Entry 5IQV (X-ray diffraction, 2.40 A resolution); this record covers chain A.

Chain A:
Molecule: WelO5
Source organism: Hapalosiphon welwitschii UTEX B 1830
UniProtKB: A0A067YX61 (A0A067YX61_9CYAN); numbering as in UniProt (aligned over 1-290)
Sequence (315 residues; row label = number of the first residue in the row; numbers below 1 keep their minus sign (Met-24 is residue -24)):
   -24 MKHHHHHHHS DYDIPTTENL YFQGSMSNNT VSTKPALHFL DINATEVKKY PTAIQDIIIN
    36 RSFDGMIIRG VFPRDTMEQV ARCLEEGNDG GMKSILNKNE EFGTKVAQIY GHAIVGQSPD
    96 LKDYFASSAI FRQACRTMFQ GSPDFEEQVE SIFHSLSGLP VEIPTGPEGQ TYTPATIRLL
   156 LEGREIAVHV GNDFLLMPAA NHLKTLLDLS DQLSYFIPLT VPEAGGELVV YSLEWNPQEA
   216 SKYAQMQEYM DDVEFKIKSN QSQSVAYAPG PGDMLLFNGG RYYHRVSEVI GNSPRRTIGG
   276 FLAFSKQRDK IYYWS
Not modelled in the structure: -24 to 10, 215-217
Sequence notes: initiating methionine (-24); expression tag (-23 to 0)
Ion coordination: Fe2+: His164, His259 (together with 2-oxoglutaric acid, nitric oxide)
Small-molecule neighbours:
  - 12-epi-fischerindole U (6CU; (6aS,9R,10R,10aS)-9-ethyl-10-isocyano-6,6,9-trimethyl-5,6,6a,7,8,9,10,10a-octahydroindeno[2,1-b]indole): Asn74, Phe77, Val81, Ala82, Ile84, Ala88, Val90, Arg153, Ile161, Ala162, His164, Phe169, Met221, Tyr224, Met225, Phe276
  - 2-oxoglutaric acid (AKG): Arg153, Ile161, His164, Ser189, Phe191, Leu203, Phe252, His259, Val261, Arg270, Thr272
  - nitric oxide (NO): Arg153, His164, Phe169, Ser189, His259, Phe276

Overview:
Ligands of chain A: 2-oxoglutaric acid, 12-epi-fischerindole U and nitric oxide. His164 and His259 form the
Fe2+ site.
Chain A is WelO5 (Hapalosiphon welwitschii UTEX B 1830); the structure, WelO5 bound to Fe, Cl, 2-oxoglutarate,
12-epifischerindole U, and nitric oxide, was determined by X-ray diffraction, deposited together with 5IQS,
5IQT and 5IQU.
